Entry 6SD1 (electron microscopy, 2.60 A resolution); this record covers chains O and P of the 33 polymer chains in the assembly.

Chain O (and P):
Name: Flagellar M-ring protein
From: Salmonella enterica subsp. enterica serovar Typhimurium
Notes: chain P of this document is another copy of the same molecule, construct and numbering; everything in this record applies to it too
UniProt: P15928 (FLIF_SALTY); numbering as in UniProt (aligned over 1-560)
Sequence (560 residues; row label = number of the first residue in the row):
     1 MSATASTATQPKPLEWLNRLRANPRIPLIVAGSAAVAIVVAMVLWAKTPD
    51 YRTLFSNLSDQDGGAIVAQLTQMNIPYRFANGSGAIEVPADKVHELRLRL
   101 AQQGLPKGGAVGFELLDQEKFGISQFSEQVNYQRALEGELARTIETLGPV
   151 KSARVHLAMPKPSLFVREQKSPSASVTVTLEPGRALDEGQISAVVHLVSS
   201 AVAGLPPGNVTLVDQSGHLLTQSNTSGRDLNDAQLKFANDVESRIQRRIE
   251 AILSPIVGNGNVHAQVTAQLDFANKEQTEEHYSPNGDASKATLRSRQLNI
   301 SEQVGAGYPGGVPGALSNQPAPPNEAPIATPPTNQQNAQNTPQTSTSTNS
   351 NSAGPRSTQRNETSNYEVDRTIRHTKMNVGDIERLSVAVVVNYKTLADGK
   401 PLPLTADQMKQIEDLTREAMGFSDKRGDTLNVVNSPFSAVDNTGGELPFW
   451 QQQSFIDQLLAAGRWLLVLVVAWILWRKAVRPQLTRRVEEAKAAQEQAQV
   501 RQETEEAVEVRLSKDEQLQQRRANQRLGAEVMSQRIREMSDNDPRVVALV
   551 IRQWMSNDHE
Disordered / not traced: 1-230, 305-354, 395-401, 439-560

Chain O / chain P interface:
Pairs across the interface (114):
  Phe237(O) - Asn231(P)
  Phe237(O) - Leu235(P)  hydrophobic
  Asp240(O) - Asp232(P)
  Asp240(O) - Leu235(P)
  Val241(O) - Leu235(P)  hydrophobic
  Arg244(O) - Leu235(P)
  Arg248(O) - Glu242(P)  salt bridge
  Arg248(O) - Gln265(P)
  Arg248(O) - Val266(P)  hydrogen bond (side chain-backbone)
  Arg248(O) - Thr267(P)  hydrogen bond
  Ala251(O) - Gln265(P)
  Ile252(O) - His263(P)
  Ile252(O) - Gln265(P)
  Ile252(O) - Ala388(P)
  Ile252(O) - Val390(P)  hydrophobic
  Pro255(O) - His263(P)
  Pro255(O) - Pro436(P)
  Pro255(O) - Phe437(P)
  Pro255(O) - Ser438(P)  hydrogen bond (backbone-backbone)
  Ile256(O) - Val390(P)  hydrophobic
  Ile256(O) - Ser435(P)
  Ile256(O) - Pro436(P)
  Ile256(O) - Ser438(P)  hydrogen bond (backbone-side chain)
  Gly258(O) - Ser438(P)
  Ala288(O) - Gly286(P)
  Lys290(O) - Pro284(P)
  Ala291(O) - Pro284(P)
  Ala291(O) - Asn285(P)
  Ala291(O) - Gly286(P)
  Thr292(O) - Tyr282(P)
  Thr292(O) - Ser283(P)  hydrogen bond (side chain-backbone)
  Thr292(O) - Pro284(P)
  Thr292(O) - Asn285(P)
  Thr292(O) - Val368(P)
  Leu293(O) - Asn285(P)  hydrogen bond (backbone-side chain)
  Leu293(O) - Tyr366(P)
  Leu293(O) - Val368(P)
  Arg294(O) - Asn365(P)
  Arg294(O) - Tyr366(P)  hydrogen bond (backbone-backbone)
  Arg294(O) - Val368(P)
  Ser295(O) - Ser364(P)
  Ser295(O) - Asn365(P)
  Arg296(O) - Glu362(P)
  Arg296(O) - Thr363(P)
  Arg296(O) - Ser364(P)  hydrogen bond (backbone-backbone)
  Gln297(O) - Glu362(P)
  Gln297(O) - Thr363(P)
  Leu298(O) - Arg360(P)
  Leu298(O) - Asn361(P)
  Leu298(O) - Glu362(P)  hydrogen bond (backbone-backbone)
  Asn299(O) - Arg360(P)
  Asn299(O) - Asn361(P)
  Ile300(O) - Gln359(P)
  Ile300(O) - Arg360(P)  hydrogen bond (backbone-backbone)
  Ser301(O) - Thr358(P)
  Glu302(O) - Arg356(P)
  Glu302(O) - Ser357(P)
  Glu302(O) - Thr358(P)  hydrogen bond (backbone-backbone)
  Gln303(O) - Arg356(P)
  Gln303(O) - Ser357(P)
  Val304(O) - Pro355(P)
  Val304(O) - Arg356(P)
  Glu367(O) - Tyr282(P)  hydrogen bond
  Val368(O) - Tyr282(P)
  Asp369(O) - Glu280(P)
  Asp369(O) - His281(P)  salt bridge
  Asp369(O) - Tyr282(P)  hydrogen bond (side chain-backbone)
  Arg370(O) - Thr278(P)
  Arg370(O) - Glu279(P)
  Arg370(O) - Glu280(P)  salt bridge
  Thr371(O) - Gln277(P)
  Thr371(O) - Thr278(P)
  Thr371(O) - Glu279(P)
  Ile372(O) - Glu276(P)
  Ile372(O) - Gln277(P)
  Ile372(O) - Thr278(P)  hydrogen bond (backbone-backbone)
  Arg373(O) - Lys275(P)
  Arg373(O) - Glu276(P)
  Arg373(O) - Gln277(P)  hydrogen bond
  His374(O) - Asn274(P)
  His374(O) - Lys275(P)
  His374(O) - Glu276(P)  hydrogen bond (backbone-backbone)
  Thr375(O) - Ala273(P)
  Thr375(O) - Asn274(P)
  Thr375(O) - Lys275(P)
  Lys376(O) - Ala273(P)
  Lys376(O) - Asn274(P)  hydrogen bond (backbone-backbone)
  Met377(O) - Ala273(P)  hydrophobic
  Asn378(O) - Gln234(P)  hydrogen bond
  Asn378(O) - Phe272(P)
  Asn378(O) - Ala273(P)
  Val379(O) - Asn231(P)
  Gln411(O) - Ser435(P)
  Asp414(O) - Asn431(P)  hydrogen bond (backbone-side chain)
  Leu415(O) - Ala388(P)  hydrophobic
  Leu415(O) - Val390(P)  hydrophobic
  Leu415(O) - Asn431(P)
  Leu415(O) - Val433(P)  hydrophobic
  Glu418(O) - Thr267(P)  hydrogen bond (backbone-side chain)
  Glu418(O) - Ser386(P)
  Glu418(O) - Val387(P)
  Glu418(O) - Ala388(P)
  Glu418(O) - Thr429(P)  hydrogen bond
  Glu418(O) - Leu430(P)
  Glu418(O) - Asn431(P)
  Ala419(O) - Thr267(P)  hydrogen bond (backbone-side chain)
  Met420(O) - Thr267(P)
  Gly421(O) - Thr267(P)
  Gly421(O) - Gln269(P)
  Gly421(O) - Arg384(P)  hydrogen bond (backbone-side chain)
  Gly421(O) - Ser386(P)
  Phe422(O) - Arg384(P)  hydrogen bond (backbone-side chain)
  Ser423(O) - Arg384(P)
  Arg426(O) - Gln269(P)
Other interface residues (no listed pair), chain O (53 interface residues in all): Val257, Phe272, Ser289, Gly380
Other interface residues (no listed pair), chain P (57 interface residues in all): Lys236, Asn239, Ala264, Glu367, Met377, Val389

Summary:
53 residues of chain O face 57 of chain P across their interface, with 24 hydrogen bonds and 3 salt bridges.
Polar contacts include Arg248(O)-Glu242(P), Asp369(O)-His281(P) and Arg370(O)-Glu280(P).
Chain O and chain P are both Flagellar M-ring protein (Salmonella enterica subsp. enterica serovar
Typhimurium); the structure, Structure of the RBM3/collar region of the Salmonella flagella MS-ring protein
FliF with 33-fold symmetry applied, was determined by electron microscopy, deposited together with 6SCN, 6SD2,
6SD3, 6SD4 and 6SD5.
